PDB entry 7Y35 | electron microscopy, 2.90 A resolution | chains A and B of the 6 polymer chains in the assembly

Chain A:
Name: Isoform Gnas-2 of Guanine nucleotide-binding protein G(s) subunit alpha isoforms short
Source organism: Homo sapiens
UniProt: P63092-2 (GNAS2-2_HUMAN); the author numbering skips numbers that UniProt does not, so the offset changes along the chain: 1-58 = UniProt 1-58; 73-394 = UniProt 59-380
Amino-acid sequence (380 residues; numbered 1 to 394; 14 numbers in that range are skipped by the numbering (no residue carries them; nothing is unmodelled there); the number before each row is that of its first residue):
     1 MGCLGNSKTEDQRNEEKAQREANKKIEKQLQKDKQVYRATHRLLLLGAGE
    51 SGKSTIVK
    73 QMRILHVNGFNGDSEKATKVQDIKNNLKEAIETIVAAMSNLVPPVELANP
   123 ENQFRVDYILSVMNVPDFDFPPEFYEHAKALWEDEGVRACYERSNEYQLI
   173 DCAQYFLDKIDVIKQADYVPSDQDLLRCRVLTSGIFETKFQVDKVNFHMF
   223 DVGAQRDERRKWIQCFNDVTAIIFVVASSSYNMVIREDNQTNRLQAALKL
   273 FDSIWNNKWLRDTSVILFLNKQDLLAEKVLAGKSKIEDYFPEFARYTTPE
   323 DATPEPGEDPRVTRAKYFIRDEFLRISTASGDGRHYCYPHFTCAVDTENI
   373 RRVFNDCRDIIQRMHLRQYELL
Not modelled in the structure: 1-10, 73-204, 252-261, 304-307
Sequence notes: engineered mutation Ala226 (Gly212 in P63092-2), Ala268 (Glu254 in P63092-2), Lys271 (Asn257 in P63092-2), Asp274 (Lys260 in P63092-2), Lys280 (Arg266 in P63092-2), Asp284 (Thr270 in P63092-2), Thr285 (Ile271 in P63092-2)

Chain B:
Name: Guanine nucleotide-binding protein G(I)/G(S)/G(T) subunit beta-1
Source organism: Rattus norvegicus
UniProt: P54311 (GBB1_RAT); residue numbers follow UniProt; this construct covers 2-340
Amino-acid sequence (380 residues; each row starts with the number of its first residue; numbers below 1 keep their minus sign (Met-13 is residue -13)):
   -13 MHHHHHHLEVLFQGPSELDQLRQEAEQLKNQIRDARKACADATLSQITNN
    37 IDPVGRIQMRTRRTLRGHLAKIYAMHWGTDSRLLVSASQDGKLIIWDSYT
    87 TNKVHAIPLRSSWVMTCAYAPSGNYVACGGLDNICSIYNLKTREGNVRVS
   137 RELAGHTGYLSCCRFLDDNQIVTSSGDTTCALWDIETGQQTTTFTGHTGD
   187 VMSLSLAPDTRLFVSGACDASAKLWDVREGMCRQTFTGHESDINAICFFP
   237 NGNAFATGSDDATCRLFDLRADQELMTYSHDNIICGITSVSFSKSGRLLL
   287 AGYDDFNCNVWDALKADRAGVLAGHDNRVSCLGVTDDGMAVATGSWDSFL
   337 KIWNGSSGGGGSGGGGSSGVSGWRLFKKIS
Not modelled in the structure: -13 to 2, 341-366
Sequence notes: initiating methionine (-13); expression tag (-12 to 1, 341-366)
Curated features (UniProtKB/Swiss-Prot):
  - modified residue: Ser2 (N-acetylserine), His266 (Phosphohistidine)

How chain A and chain B interact:
Residue-residue contacts (57):
  Gln19(A) with Asp83(B), hydrogen bond; Thr86(B); Asn88(B)
  Asn23(A) with Asn88(B); Lys89(B), hydrogen bond (side chain-backbone)
  Ile26(A) with Lys89(B); Val90(B); His91(B); Ala92(B), hydrophobic
  Glu27(A) with Lys89(B), salt bridge
  Leu30(A) with Lys78(B); Lys89(B)
  Asp33(A) with Leu55(B)
  Lys34(A) with Leu55(B)
  Tyr37(A) with Leu55(B), hydrophobic; Ala56(B); Asp76(B)
  Gly206(A) with Leu117(B); Asn119(B)
  Ile207(A) with Leu117(B)
  Phe222(A) with Trp99(B), hydrophobic
  Ala226(A) with Asn119(B); Thr143(B)
  Gln227(A) with Leu117(B); Asn119(B), hydrogen bond; Gly144(B); Tyr145(B), hydrogen bond (side chain-backbone)
  Arg228(A) with Gly162(B), hydrogen bond (side chain-backbone); Thr164(B); Asp186(B), salt bridge
  Glu230(A) with Asp186(B)
  Arg232(A) with Cys204(B), hydrogen bond (side chain-backbone); Asp228(B), salt bridge
  Lys233(A) with Tyr145(B); Met188(B); Cys204(B); Asp228(B), salt bridge; Asn230(B); Asp246(B), salt bridge
  Trp234(A) with Leu117(B), hydrophobic; Tyr145(B)
  Gln236(A) with Tyr59(B), hydrogen bond (backbone-side chain); Arg314(B), hydrogen bond; Trp332(B)
  Cys237(A) with Lys57(B); Tyr59(B); Gln75(B), hydrogen bond; Trp99(B); Met101(B), hydrophobic
  Phe238(A) with Trp99(B), hydrophobic; Leu117(B), hydrophobic
  Asn239(A) with Lys57(B), hydrogen bond; Trp332(B)
  Asp240(A) with Lys57(B)
  Lys280(A) with Asp290(B), salt bridge
  Trp281(A) with Asp290(B); Arg314(B)
Other interface residues (no listed pair), chain A (26 interface residues in all): Arg20
Other interface residues (no listed pair), chain B (36 interface residues in all): Gly53, Ile80, Asp118, Asp163

Overview:
26 residues of chain A and 36 residues of chain B are in contact; the contacts include 10 hydrogen bonds and 6
salt bridges. Among the polar pairs are Glu27(A)-Lys89(B), Arg228(A)-Asp186(B) and Arg232(A)-Asp228(B).
Chain A is Isoform Gnas-2 of Guanine nucleotide-binding protein G(s) subunit alpha isoforms short (Homo
sapiens) and chain B is Guanine nucleotide-binding protein G(I)/G(S)/G(T) subunit beta-1 (Rattus norvegicus);
the structure, Cryo-EM structure of the Abaloparatide-bound human PTH1R-Gs complex, was determined by electron
microscopy.
